PDB entry 3J97 | electron microscopy, 7.80 A resolution (low resolution: residue-level contacts below are approximate; hydrogen-bond / salt-bridge calls are withheld) | chains C and D of the 13 polymer chains in the assembly

Chain C (and D):
Name: Vesicle-fusing ATPase
From: Cricetulus griseus
Notes: EC 3.6.4.6; chain D of this document is another copy of the same molecule, construct and numbering; everything in this record applies to it too
Reference sequence: P18708 (NSF_CRIGR); numbering as in UniProt (aligned over 1-744)
Amino-acid sequence (747 residues; each row starts with the number of its first residue; numbers below 1 keep their minus sign (Gly-2 is residue -2)):
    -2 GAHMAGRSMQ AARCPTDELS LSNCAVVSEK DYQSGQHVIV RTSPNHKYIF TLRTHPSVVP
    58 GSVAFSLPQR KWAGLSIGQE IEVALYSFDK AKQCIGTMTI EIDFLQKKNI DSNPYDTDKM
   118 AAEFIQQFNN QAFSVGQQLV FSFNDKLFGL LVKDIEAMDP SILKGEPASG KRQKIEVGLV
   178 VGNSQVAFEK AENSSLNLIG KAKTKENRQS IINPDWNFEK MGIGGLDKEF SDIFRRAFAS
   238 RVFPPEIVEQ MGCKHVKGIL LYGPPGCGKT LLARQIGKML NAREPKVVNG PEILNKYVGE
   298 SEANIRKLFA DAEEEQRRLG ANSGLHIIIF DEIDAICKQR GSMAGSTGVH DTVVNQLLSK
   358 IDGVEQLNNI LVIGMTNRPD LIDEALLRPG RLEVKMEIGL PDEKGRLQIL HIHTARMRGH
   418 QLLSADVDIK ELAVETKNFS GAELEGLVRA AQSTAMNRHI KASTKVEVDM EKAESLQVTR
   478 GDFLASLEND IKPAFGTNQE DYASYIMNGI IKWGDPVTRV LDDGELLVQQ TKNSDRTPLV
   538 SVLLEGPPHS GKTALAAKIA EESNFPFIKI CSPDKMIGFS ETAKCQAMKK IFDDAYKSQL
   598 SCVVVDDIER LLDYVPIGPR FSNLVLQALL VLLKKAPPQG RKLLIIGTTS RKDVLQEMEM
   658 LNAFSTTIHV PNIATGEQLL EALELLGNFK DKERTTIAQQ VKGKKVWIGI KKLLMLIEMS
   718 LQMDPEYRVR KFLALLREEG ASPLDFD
Disordered / not traced: -2 to 0, 156-168, 202-216, 335-346, 458-478, 738-744 (chain D: -2 to 0, 156-168, 202-216, 334-347, 458-479, 738-744)
Sequence notes: expression tag (-2 to 0)
Swiss-Prot annotation at these positions:
  - binding site (ATP): Asn505 to Trp510, Pro545 to Leu552
  - binding site (Mg(2+)): Thr550
  - modified residue: Lys105 (N6-acetyllysine), Ser207 (Phosphoserine), Tyr259 (Phosphotyrosine), Ser569 (Phosphoserine)

Interface between chain C and chain D:
Residue-residue contacts - 76 pairs, chain C then chain D:
  Asn106(C) with Lys104(D)
  Arg233(C) with Ser450(D)
  Ala236(C) with Met453(D)
  Phe240(C) with Met453(D); His456(D)
  Ile244(C) with Met453(D)
  Glu246(C) with Arg413(D); His417(D)
  Gln247(C) with Met414(D); His417(D)
  Met248(C) with Met414(D); Gln449(D)
  Gly249(C) with Arg413(D)
  Cys250(C) with Val445(D); Gln449(D)
  Tyr294(C) with Tyr294(D)
  Val295(C) with Tyr294(D)
  Gly296(C) with Tyr294(D)
  Glu299(C) with Glu289(D)
  Ala300(C) with Asn292(D)
  Asn352(C) with Glu329(D); Asp331(D); Ala332(D)
  Gln353(C) with Pro288(D)
  Ser356(C) with Pro288(D)
  Asp359(C) with Thr267(D)
  Gly360(C) with Asp328(D)
  Val361(C) with Thr267(D); Arg271(D); Ile326(D); Asp328(D)
  Glu362(C) with Arg271(D)
  Gln363(C) with Arg271(D)
  Arg385(C) with Pro262(D); Gly263(D); Ala439(D)
  Pro386(C) with Glu440(D)
  Gln527(C) with Met716(D); Gln719(D)
  Ser531(C) with Glu715(D)
  Arg533(C) with Asn505(D); Glu715(D)
  Thr534(C) with Asn505(D); Met712(D); Glu715(D)
  Pro535(C) with Met504(D)
  Leu536(C) with Met712(D)
  Lys586(C) with Ile574(D)
  Pro616(C) with Ile614(D); Arg617(D)
  Phe618(C) with Val612(D); Ile614(D); Arg617(D)
  Leu621(C) with Gly575(D)
  Gln624(C) with Arg607(D); Asp610(D)
  Ala625(C) with Ile574(D)
  Leu627(C) with Arg607(D)
  Val628(C) with Pro570(D); Asp571(D); Ile574(D); Arg607(D)
  Leu629(C) with Ile574(D)
  Lys631(C) with Asp604(D)
  Lys632(C) with Asp571(D)
  Ala633(C) with Met504(D)
  Gln636(C) with Met504(D)
  Glu654(C) with Pro613(D); Ile614(D)
  Met655(C) with Pro613(D)
  Glu656(C) with Pro613(D); Arg648(D)
  Asn659(C) with Pro545(D); His546(D)
  Ala660(C) with His546(D)
  Thr663(C) with Met716(D)
Also at the interface, not in a pair above, chain C (65 interface residues in all): Arg232, Ser237, Val239, Thr349, Leu355, Leu523, Gln526, Asn530, Asp532, Thr579, Cys582, Asn620, Leu623, Phe661, Ser662
Also at the interface, not in a pair above, chain D (55 interface residues in all): Lys293, Asn374, His410, Arg446, Asn454, Ile457, Ser501, Phe576, Tyr611, Lys709, Met720

Overview:
The interface between chain C and chain D involves 65 residues on one side and 55 on the other. UniProt lists
14 ATP-binding residues and Mg2+-binding residue Thr550(C) on chain C.
Chain C and chain D are both Vesicle-fusing ATPase (Cricetulus griseus); the structure, Structure of 20S
supercomplex, was determined by electron microscopy together with 3J94, 3J95, 3J96, 3J98 and 3J99 from the
same study.
